3S3A - chains A and C of the 3 polymer chains in the assembly; structure by X-ray diffraction, 4.25 A resolution (low resolution: residue-level contacts below are approximate; hydrogen-bond / salt-bridge calls are withheld).

# Chain A
Molecule: Cytochrome c oxidase subunit 1
Source organism: Thermus thermophilus
Notes: EC 1.9.3.1
UniProtKB: Q5SJ79 (COX1_THET8); residue numbers follow UniProt; this construct covers 2-562
Amino-acid sequence (568 residues; numbered -5 to 562; the number before each row is that of its first residue; numbers below 1 keep their minus sign (Met-5 is residue -5)):
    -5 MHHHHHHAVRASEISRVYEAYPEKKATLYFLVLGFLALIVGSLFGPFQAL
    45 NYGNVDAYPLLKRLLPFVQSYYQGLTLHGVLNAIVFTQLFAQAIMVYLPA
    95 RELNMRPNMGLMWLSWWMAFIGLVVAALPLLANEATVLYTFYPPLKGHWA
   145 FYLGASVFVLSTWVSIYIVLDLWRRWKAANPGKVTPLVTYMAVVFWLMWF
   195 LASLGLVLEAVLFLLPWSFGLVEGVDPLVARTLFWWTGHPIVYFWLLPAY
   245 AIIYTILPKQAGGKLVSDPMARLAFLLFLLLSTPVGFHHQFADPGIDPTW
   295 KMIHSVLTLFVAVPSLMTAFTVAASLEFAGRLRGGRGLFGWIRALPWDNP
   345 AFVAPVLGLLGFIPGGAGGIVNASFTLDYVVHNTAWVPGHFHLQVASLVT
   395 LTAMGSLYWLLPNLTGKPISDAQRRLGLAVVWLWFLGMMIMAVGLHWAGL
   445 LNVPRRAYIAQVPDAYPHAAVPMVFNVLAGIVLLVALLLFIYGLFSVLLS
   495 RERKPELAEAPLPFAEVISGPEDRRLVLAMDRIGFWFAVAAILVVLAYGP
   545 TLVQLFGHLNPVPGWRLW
Disordered / not traced: -5 to 8
Sequence notes: expression tag (-5 to 1)
Ion coordination: heme Fe: His72, His386; Cu ion: His233, His282, His283; heme-as Fe near His384 (its only coordinating residue here)
Small-molecule neighbours:
  - heme-as (HAS): Tyr133, Tyr136, Trp229, His233, Val236, Tyr237, Trp239, Leu240, Tyr244, His282, His283, Thr302, Ala306, Ser309, Leu310, Thr312, Ala313, Val316, Ala317, Leu320, Trp335, Trp341, Val350, Leu353, Leu354, Phe356, Ile357, Gly360, Gly363, Ile364, Asn366, Ala367, Asp372, His376, Asn377, Val381, His384, Phe385, Gln388, Val389, Val393, Arg449, Arg450
  - heme (HEM): Leu32, Ser36, Gly39, Pro40, Gln42, Ala43, Tyr46, Tyr65, Leu69, His72, Gly73, Asn76, Ala77, Phe80, Leu132, Tyr133, Pro382, Phe385, His386, Val389, Ala390, Thr394, Trp428, Met432, Met435, Arg449, Arg450, Ala451, Leu477, Leu481
  - xenon (XE), molecule 1: Val74, Ile78, Val79, Ala149, Phe152
  - xenon (XE), molecule 2: Tyr133, Phe228, Trp229, Gly232, Ile235, Trp239
  - xenon (XE), molecule 3: Phe135, Tyr146, Ala149, Ser150, Leu200, Leu208
  - xenon (XE), molecule 4: Ser150, Val153, Leu200, Val201, Ala204
UniProt features mapped onto this chain:
  - binding site (Fe(II)-heme a): His72, His386
  - binding site (Cu cation): His233, Tyr237, His282, His283
  - binding site (heme a3): His384
  - cross-link: His233 to Tyr237 (1'-histidyl-3'-tyrosine (His-Tyr))
From the paper describing this entry:
  - binding site for xenon: Val201, Ala204
  - mutagenesis - A120F: unchanged catalytic activity (citing earlier work)

# Chain C
Molecule: Cytochrome c oxidase polypeptide 2A
Source organism: Thermus thermophilus
Notes: EC 1.9.3.1
UniProtKB: P82543 (COXA_THET8); numbering as in UniProt (aligned over 2-34)
Amino-acid sequence (33 residues; row label = number of the first residue in the row):
     2 EEKPKGALAVILVLTLTILVFWLGVYAVFFARG

# How chain A and chain C interact
Residue-residue contacts (40):
  Leu310(A) with Leu15(C)
  Phe314(A) with Ala8(C); Leu9(C); Ile12(C)
  Ala317(A) with Ala8(C)
  Ala318(A) with Ala8(C)
  Glu321(A) with Lys4(C); Pro5(C); Lys6(C); Gly7(C); Ala8(C)
  Arg325(A) with Glu2(C)
  Leu332(A) with Lys6(C)
  Trp335(A) with Gly7(C)
  Ile357(A) with Leu15(C); Thr18(C)
  Pro358(A) with Thr18(C); Phe22(C)
  Ala361(A) with Thr18(C); Ile19(C); Phe22(C)
  Gly362(A) with Phe22(C)
  Ile364(A) with Ile19(C); Trp23(C)
  Val365(A) with Phe22(C); Trp23(C); Val26(C)
  Ser368(A) with Trp23(C)
  Thr370(A) with Phe30(C)
  Leu371(A) with Trp23(C); Val26(C); Tyr27(C)
  Val374(A) with Val29(C); Phe30(C); Arg33(C)
  Trp380(A) with Phe22(C); Val26(C)
  His440(A) with Phe22(C)
  Leu444(A) with Arg33(C)
  Asn446(A) with Arg33(C)
Other interface residues (no listed pair), chain A (24 interface residues in all): Ala313, Phe333
Other interface residues (no listed pair), chain C (21 interface residues in all): Ala10, Val11, Val14

# Overview
The interface between chain A and chain C involves 24 residues on one side and 21 on the other. Ligands of
chain A: heme, heme-as and 4 copies of xenon. From the paper: a binding site for xenon at Val201(A) and
Ala204(A); A120F of chain A leaves catalytic activity unchanged.
Here chain A is Cytochrome c oxidase subunit 1 and chain C is Cytochrome c oxidase polypeptide 2A, both from
Thermus thermophilus. Entry 3S3A (Structure of Thermus thermophilus cytochrome ba3 oxidase 120s after Xe
depressurization) was determined by X-ray diffraction (same publication as 3S33, 3S38, 3S39, 3S3B, 3S3C and
3S3D).
